PDB entry 6CUB | X-ray diffraction, 2.05 A resolution | chains A and P of the 4 polymer chains in the assembly

== Chain A ==
Protein: DNA polymerase beta
Source organism: Homo sapiens
Notes: EC 2.7.7.7, 4.2.99.-
UniProtKB: P06746 (DPOLB_HUMAN); residue numbers follow UniProt; this construct covers 1-335
Chain sequence (335 residues; row label = number of the first residue in the row):
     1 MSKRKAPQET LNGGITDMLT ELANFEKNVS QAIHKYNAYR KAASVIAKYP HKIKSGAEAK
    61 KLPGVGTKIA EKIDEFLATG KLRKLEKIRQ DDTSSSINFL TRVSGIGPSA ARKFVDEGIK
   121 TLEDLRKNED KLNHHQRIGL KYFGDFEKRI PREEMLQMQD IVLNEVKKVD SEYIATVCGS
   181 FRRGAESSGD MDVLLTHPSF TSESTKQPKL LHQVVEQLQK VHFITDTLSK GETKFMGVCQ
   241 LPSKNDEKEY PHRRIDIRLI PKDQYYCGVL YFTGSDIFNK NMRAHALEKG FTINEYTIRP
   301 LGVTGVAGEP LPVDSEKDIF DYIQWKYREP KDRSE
Not modelled in the structure: 1-6, 205-206
Swiss-Prot annotation at these positions:
  - region: Arg183 to Asp192 (DNA-binding)
  - active site: Lys72 (Nucleophile)
  - binding site (K(+)): Lys60, Leu62, Val65, Thr101, Val103, Ile106
  - binding site (Na(+)): Lys60, Leu62, Val65, Thr101, Val103, Ile106
  - binding site (dATP): Arg149, Ser180, Arg183, Gly189, Asp190
  - binding site (dCTP): Arg149, Ser180, Arg183, Gly189, Asp190
  - binding site (dGTP): Arg149, Ser180, Arg183, Gly189, Asp190, Asp192
  - binding site (dTTP): Arg149, Ser180, Arg183, Gly189, Asp190
  - binding site (Mg(2+)): Asp190, Asp192, Asp256
  - modified residue: Lys72 (N6-acetyllysine), Arg83 (Omega-N-methylarginine), Arg152 (Omega-N-methylarginine)
  - cross-link (Glycyl lysine isopeptide (Lys-Gly)): Lys41 (interchain with G-Cter in ubiquitin), Lys61 (interchain with G-Cter in ubiquitin), Lys81 (interchain with G-Cter in ubiquitin)
  - natural variant: Leu22 (L22P: Found in a gastric cancer sample; uncertain significance), Tyr39 (Y39C: Found in a gastric cancer sample; uncertain significance), Gly118 (G118V: Decreased DNA-directed DNA polymerase activity), Arg137 (R137Q: Decreased function in base-excision repair), Arg149 (R149I: Decreased DNA-directed DNA polymerase activity), Asp160 (D160N: Found in a gastric cancer sample; uncertain significance), Cys239 (C239R: Found in a gastric cancer sample; uncertain significance), Lys289 (K289M: Found in a colon cancer sample; uncertain significance), Asn294 (N294D: Found in a gastric cancer sample; uncertain significance), Glu295 (E295K: Found in a gastric cancer sample; uncertain significance)
  - mutagenesis: Phe25 (F25W: No effect on 5'-dRP lyase activity. Decreased ssDNA binding), His34 (H34G: Decreased 5'-dRP lyase activity. Decreased ssDNA binding), Lys35 (K35A: Decreased 5'-dRP lyase activity. Decreased ssDNA binding. Loss of 5'-dRP lyase activity; when associated with A-68 and A-72. Decreased ssDNA binding; when associated with A-68 and A-72 ...), Tyr39 (Y39F: No effect on 5'-dRP lyase activity; Y39Q: Abolishes DNA polymerase and 5'-dRP lyase activity), Lys41 (K41R: Abolishes ubiquitination; when associated with R-61 and R-81), Lys60 (K60A: Decreased 5'-dRP lyase activity. Decreased ssDNA binding), Lys61 (K61R: Abolishes ubiquitination; when associated with R-41 and R-81), Lys68 (K68A: No effect on 5'-dRP lyase activity. Decreased ssDNA binding. Loss of 5'-dRP lyase activity; when associated with A-35 and A-72. Decreased ssDNA binding; when associated with A-35 and A-72 ...), Glu71 (E71Q: No effect on 5'-dRP lyase activity. No effect on structure shown by circular dichroism. No effect on ssDNA binding), Lys72 (K72A: Severely reduced 5'-dRP lyase activity. Does not affect ssDNA binding. Loss of 5'-dRP lyase activity; when associated with A-35 and A-68. Decreased ssDNA binding ...), Glu75 (E75A: Slightly decreased 5'-dRP lyase activity. Decreased ssDNA binding. No effect on structure shown by circular dichroism), Lys81 (K81R: Abolishes ubiquitination; when associated with R-41 and R-61), 5 further mutagenesis entries in UniProt
Ion coordination: Na+ site 1: Lys60, Leu62, Val65 (shared with 1 residue of chain D); Na+ site 2: Thr101, Val103, Ile106 (shared with DG9(P) of chain P); Mn2+ site 1: Asp190, Asp192 (together with DZ4)
Small-molecule neighbours: DZ4 (2'-deoxy-5'-O-[(R)-hydroxy{[(R)-hydroxy(phosphonooxy)phosphoryl]amino}phosphoryl]adenosine): Arg149, Gly179, Ser180, Arg183, Ser188, Gly189, Asp190, Asp192, Tyr271, Phe272, Thr273, Gly274, Ser275, Asp276, Asn279, Lys280

== Chain P ==
Molecule: 10-nt DNA strand
Sequence (10 nucleotides; numbered 1 to 10; the number before each row is that of its first residue):
     1 GCTGATGCGA
Ion coordination: Na+: DG9 (shared with Thr101(A), Val103(A), Ile106(A) of chain A); Mn2+: DA10 (together with DZ4) (shared with Asp190(A), Asp192(A) of chain A)

== Interface between chain A and chain P ==
Pairs across the interface - 14 pairs, chain A then chain P:
  Val103(A) with DG9(P), phosphate contact
  Ser104(A) with DG9(P), phosphate contact
  Gly105(A) with DC8(P), phosphate contact; DG9(P), hydrogen bond to the phosphate
  Ile106(A) with DG9(P), phosphate contact
  Gly107(A) with DC8(P), hydrogen bond to the phosphate; DG9(P), phosphate contact
  Pro108(A) with DC8(P), phosphate contact
  Ser109(A) with DG7(P), phosphate contact; DC8(P), hydrogen bond to the phosphate
  Ala110(A) with DC8(P), hydrogen bond to the phosphate
  His135(A) with DG9(P), sugar contact
  Lys234(A) with DG9(P), base contact
  Arg254(A) with DA10(P), salt bridge to the phosphate
Interface residues without a listed pair, chain A (14 interface residues in all): Asp190, Met236, Asp256

== Summary ==
The interface between chain A and chain P involves 14 residues on one side and 4 on the other; the contacts
include 4 hydrogen bonds and 1 salt bridge. Polar contacts include Gly105(A)-DG9(P), Gly107(A)-DC8(P) and
Ser109(A)-DC8(P). Ligands of chain A: compound DZ4.
Here chain A is DNA polymerase beta (Homo sapiens) and chain P is a 10-nt DNA strand. Entry 6CUB (Structure of
human DNA polymerase beta complexed with 8-ClG in the template base paired with incoming ...) was determined
by X-ray diffraction.
